PDB entry 7UOP | electron microscopy, 2.80 A resolution | chains A and H of the 9 polymer chains in the assembly

Chain A:
Protein: Fusion glycoprotein F0
Source organism: Nipah henipavirus
Reference sequence: Q9IH63 (FUS_NIPAV); numbering as in UniProt (aligned over 1-475)
Chain sequence (475 residues; numbered 1 to 475; the number before each row is that of its first residue):
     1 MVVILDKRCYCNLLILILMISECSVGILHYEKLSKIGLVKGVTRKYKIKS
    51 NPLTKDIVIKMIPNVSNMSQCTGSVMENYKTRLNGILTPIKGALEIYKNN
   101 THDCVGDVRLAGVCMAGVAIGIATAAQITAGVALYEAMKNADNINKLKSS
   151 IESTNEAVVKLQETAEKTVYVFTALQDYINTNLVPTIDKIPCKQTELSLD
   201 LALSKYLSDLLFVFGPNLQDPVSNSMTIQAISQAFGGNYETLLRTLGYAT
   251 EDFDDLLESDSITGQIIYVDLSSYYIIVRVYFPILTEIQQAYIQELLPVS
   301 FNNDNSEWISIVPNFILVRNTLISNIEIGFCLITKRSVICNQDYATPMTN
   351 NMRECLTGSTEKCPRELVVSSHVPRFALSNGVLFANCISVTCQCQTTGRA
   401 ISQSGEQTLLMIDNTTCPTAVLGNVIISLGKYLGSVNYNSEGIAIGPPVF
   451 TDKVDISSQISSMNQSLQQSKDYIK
Disordered / not traced: 1-26, 105-111
Construct notes: conflict Cys104 (Leu in Q9IH63), Cys114 (Ile in Q9IH63), Phe172 (Leu in Q9IH63), Pro191 (Ser in Q9IH63)
Cystine bridges: Cys71-Cys192, Cys104-Cys114, Cys331-Cys340, Cys355-Cys363, Cys387-Cys392, Cys394-Cys417
Covalent attachments: N-acetylglucosamine (NAG) linked to Asn67, Asn99, Asn414, Asn464
UniProt features mapped onto this chain:
  - region: Leu110 to Leu134 (Fusion peptide)
  - site: Arg109, Leu110 (Cleavage)
  - glycosylation (N-linked (GlcNAc...) asparagine): Asn64, Asn67, Asn99, Asn414, Asn464
  - natural variant: Thr250 (T250I: In strain: Isolate NiV/MY/99/VRI-0626), Met348 (M348T: In strain: Isolate Malaysian flying-fox)
From the paper describing this entry:
  - post-translational modification sites: Asn67, Asn99, Asn414, Asn464

Chain H:
Protein: Fab 4H3 heavy chain
Source organism: Mus musculus
Notes: antibody fragment or engineered binder
Chain sequence (140 residues; row label = number of the first residue in the row; a row labelled like 82A-82C holds insertion residues (82A, then the next letters in order); numbers below 1 keep their minus sign (Met-18 is residue -18)):
   -18 MEFGLSWIFLAAILKGVQCQIQLVQSGPELKKPGETVKISCKASGYTFRN
    32 YGVNWVKQGPGKDLKWMGWIN
   52A T
    53 LNGEPTYADDFKRRFAFSLETSATTAFLQI
82A-82C NNL
    83 KNEDTATYFCARTFYDGY
100A-100D YYAM
   101 DYWGQGTSVTVSA
Disordered / not traced: -18 to 0, 113
Cystine bridges: Cys22-Cys92

How chain A and chain H interact:
Residue-residue contacts - 21 pairs, chain A then chain H:
  Lys60(A) - Tyr100(H)
  Ile62(A) - Tyr100(H)
  Asn64(A) - Asp98(H)
  Val65(A) - Asp98(H)
  Ser66(A) - Tyr97(H)
  Ser69(A) - Tyr97(H)
  Gln70(A) - Arg30(H)  hydrogen bond (side chain-backbone)
  Gln70(A) - Asn31(H)
  Gln70(A) - Tyr32(H)
  Gln70(A) - Gly33(H)
  Gln70(A) - Trp50(H)
  Gln70(A) - Asn52(H)
  Gln70(A) - Thr52A(H)  hydrogen bond
  Gln70(A) - Leu53(H)
  Cys71(A) - Asn52(H)
  Met76(A) - Tyr97(H)
  Glu77(A) - Tyr97(H)
  Lys80(A) - Gly99(H)  hydrogen bond (side chain-backbone)
  Lys80(A) - Tyr100(H)  hydrogen bond (side chain-backbone)
  Glu152(A) - Tyr100(H)
  Ser273(A) - Tyr100(H)  hydrogen bond (backbone-side chain)
Interface residues without a listed pair, chain A (17 interface residues in all): Asn67, Thr72, Cys192, Ser272
Interface residues without a listed pair, chain H (13 interface residues in all): Asn54

Summary:
The interface between chain A and chain H involves 17 residues on one side and 13 on the other, with 5
hydrogen bonds. Among the polar pairs are Gln70(A)-Arg30(H), Gln70(A)-Thr52A(H) and Lys80(A)-Gly99(H).
N-acetylglucosamine is covalently linked to Asn67(A), Asn99(A), Asn414(A) and Asn464(A). The paper reports
modification sites Asn67(A), Asn99(A) and Asn414(A) among others.
Here chain A is Fusion glycoprotein F0 (Nipah henipavirus) and chain H is Fab 4H3 heavy chain (Mus musculus).
Entry 7UOP (Prefusion-stabilized Nipah virus fusion protein complexed with Fab 4H3) was determined by electron
microscopy together with 7UP9, 7UPA, 7UPB and 7UPK from the same study.
